Entry 6QG6 (electron microscopy, 10.40 A resolution (very low resolution: no residue pairs are listed; an interface is given only as per-side residue counts)); this record covers chains A and B of the 16 polymer chains in the assembly.

== Chain A (and B) ==
Name: Translation initiation factor eIF-2B subunit alpha
Source organism: Saccharomyces cerevisiae
Notes: chain B of this document is another copy of the same molecule, construct and numbering; everything in this record applies to it too
UniProtKB: P14741 (EI2BA_YEAST); residue numbers follow UniProt; this construct covers 1-305
Sequence (305 residues; row label = number of the first residue in the row):
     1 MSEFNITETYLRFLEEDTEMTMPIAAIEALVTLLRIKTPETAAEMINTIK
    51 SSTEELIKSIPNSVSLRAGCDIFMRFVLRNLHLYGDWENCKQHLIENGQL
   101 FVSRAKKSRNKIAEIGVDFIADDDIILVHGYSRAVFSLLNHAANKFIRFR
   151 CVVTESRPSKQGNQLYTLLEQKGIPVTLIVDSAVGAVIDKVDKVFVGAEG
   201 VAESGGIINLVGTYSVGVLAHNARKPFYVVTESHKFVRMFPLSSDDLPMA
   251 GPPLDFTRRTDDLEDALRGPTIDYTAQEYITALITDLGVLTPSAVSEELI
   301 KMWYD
Not modelled in the structure: 1-3
UniProt features mapped onto this chain:
  - modified residue: Ser2 (N-acetylserine), Thr291 (Phosphothreonine)

== How chain A and chain B interact ==
At this resolution (10 A) residue pairs are not listed: 48 residues of chain A and 45 of chain B lie at the interface.

== Overview ==
Chain A and chain B form an interface of 48 and 45 residues respectively.
Both chains are Translation initiation factor eIF-2B subunit alpha (Saccharomyces cerevisiae). Entry 6QG6
(Structure of eIF2B-eIF2 (phosphorylated at Ser51) complex (model D)) was determined by electron microscopy
together with 6QG0, 6QG1, 6QG2, 6QG3 and 6QG5 from the same study.
